PDB entry 6EF2 | electron microscopy, 4.27 A resolution (low resolution: residue-level contacts below are approximate; hydrogen-bond / salt-bridge calls are withheld) | chains J and K of the 14 polymer chains in the assembly

Chain J:
Name: 26S proteasome regulatory subunit 8 homolog
From: Saccharomyces cerevisiae (strain ATCC 204508 / S288c)
Reference sequence: Q01939 (PRS8_YEAST); residue numbers follow UniProt; this construct covers 144-405
Chain sequence (262 residues; row label = number of the first residue in the row):
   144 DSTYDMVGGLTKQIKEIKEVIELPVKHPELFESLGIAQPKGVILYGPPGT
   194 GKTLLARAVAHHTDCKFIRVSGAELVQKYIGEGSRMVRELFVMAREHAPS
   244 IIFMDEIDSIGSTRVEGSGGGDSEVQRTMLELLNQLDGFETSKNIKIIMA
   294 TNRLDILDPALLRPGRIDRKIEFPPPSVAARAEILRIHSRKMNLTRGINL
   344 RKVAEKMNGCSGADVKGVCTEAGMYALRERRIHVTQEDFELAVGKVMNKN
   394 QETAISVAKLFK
Residues lining bound ligands:
  - ATP (adenosine-5'-triphosphate), molecule 1: M149, V150, G151, P191, G192, T193, G194, K195, T196, L197, D248, E249, I327, H331, G355, A356, K359
  - ATP, molecule 2: L273, N277, R306, R309
Swiss-Prot annotation at these positions:
  - binding site (ATP): G189 to T196

Chain K:
Name: 26S proteasome regulatory subunit 6B homolog
From: Saccharomyces cerevisiae (strain ATCC 204508 / S288c)
Reference sequence: P33298 (PRS6B_YEAST); residues 170-428 here = UniProt positions 170-428
Chain sequence (259 residues; row label = number of the first residue in the row):
   170 TYADVGGLDMQKQEIREAVELPLVQADLYEQIGIDPPRGVLLYGPPGTGK
   220 TMLVKAVANSTKAAFIRVNGSEFVHKYLGEGPRMVRDVFRLARENAPSII
   270 FIDEVDSIATKRFDAQTGSDREVQRILIELLTQMDGFDQSTNVKVIMATN
   320 RADTLDPALLRPGRLDRKIEFPSLRDRRERRLIFGTIASKMSLAPEADLD
   370 SLIIRNDSLSGAVIAAIMQEAGLRAVRKNRYVILQSDLEEAYATQVKTDN
   420 TVDKFDFYK
Residues lining bound ligands:
  - ADP (adenosine-5'-diphosphate): G175, L177, P214, P215, G216, T217, G218, K219, T220, M221, D272, N319, I352, I356, G380, A381, A384
  - ATP (adenosine-5'-triphosphate): L300, D304, R330, R333
Swiss-Prot annotation at these positions:
  - binding site (ATP): G213 to T220
  - cross-link: K280 (Glycyl lysine isopeptide (Lys-Gly) (interchain with G-Cter in ubiquitin))

How chain J and chain K interact:
Pairs across the interface (43; chain J residue first):
  G192(J) with R330(K)
  T196(J) with F306(K)
  A199(J) with F306(K)
  R200(J) with G305(K); F306(K); Q308(K)
  F210(J) with F306(K)
  R212(J) with F306(K); D307(K)
  S214(J) with T301(K)
  G215(J) with I297(K); T301(K)
  A216(J) with P251(K); R255(K)
  V219(J) with L247(K); G248(K); R294(K)
  Q220(J) with L247(K)
  K221(J) with Y246(K); L247(K)
  F246(J) with F306(K)
  E249(J) with I297(K)
  S252(J) with R294(K)
  V258(J) with Q285(K)
  S261(J) with T286(K); G287(K)
  D265(J) with R294(K)
  N295(J) with R281(K)
  K334(J) with I201(K); G202(K)
  M335(J) with I201(K)
  A356(J) with P331(K)
  D357(J) with P331(K)
  K359(J) with D204(K)
  G360(J) with P331(K)
  T363(J) with I203(K); D204(K)
  L370(J) with Y198(K)
  I375(J) with Q200(K); I201(K)
  K392(J) with Y212(K); K337(K); E339(K)
Interface residues without a listed pair, chain J (36 interface residues in all): P191, E217, D248, E364, M367, R373, K388
Interface residues without a listed pair, chain K (33 interface residues in all): Q194, L197, P206, E298, A327, R336

In short:
The interface between chain J and chain K involves 36 residues on one side and 33 on the other. One ATP
molecule is bound between chain J and chain K. Ligands of chain J: ATP. Ligands of chain K: ADP.
Chain J is 26S proteasome regulatory subunit 8 homolog and chain K is 26S proteasome regulatory subunit 6B
homolog, both from Saccharomyces cerevisiae (strain ATCC 204508 / S288c); the structure, Yeast 26S proteasome
bound to ubiquitinated substrate (5T motor state), was determined by electron microscopy together with 6EF0
and 6EF1 from the same study.
